7BIL - chains B and C of the 3 polymer chains in the assembly; structure by X-ray diffraction, 2.21 A resolution.

[Chain B]
Name: PIF1 helicase
Source organism: Thermus oshimai JL-2
UniProtKB: K7RJ88 (K7RJ88_THEOS); residue numbers follow UniProt; this construct covers 1-507
Sequence (507 residues; row label = number of the first residue in the row):
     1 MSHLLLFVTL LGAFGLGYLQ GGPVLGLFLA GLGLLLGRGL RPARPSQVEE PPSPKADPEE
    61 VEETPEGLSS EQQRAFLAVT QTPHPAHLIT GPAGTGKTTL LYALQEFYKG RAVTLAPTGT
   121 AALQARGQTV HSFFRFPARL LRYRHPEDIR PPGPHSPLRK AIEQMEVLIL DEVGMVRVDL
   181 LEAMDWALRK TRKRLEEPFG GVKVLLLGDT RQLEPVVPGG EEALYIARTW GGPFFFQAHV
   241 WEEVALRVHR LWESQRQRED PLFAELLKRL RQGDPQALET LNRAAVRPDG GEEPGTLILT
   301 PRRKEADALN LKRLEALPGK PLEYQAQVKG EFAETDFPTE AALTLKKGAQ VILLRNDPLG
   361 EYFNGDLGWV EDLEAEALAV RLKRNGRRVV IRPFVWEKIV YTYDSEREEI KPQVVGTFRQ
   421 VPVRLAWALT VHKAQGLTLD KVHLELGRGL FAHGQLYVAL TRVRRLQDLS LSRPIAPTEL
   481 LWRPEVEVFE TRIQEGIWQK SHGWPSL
Unresolved in the structure: 1-66, 503-507
Sequence notes: conflict Ala13 (Val in K7RJ88), Ser46 (Pro in K7RJ88), Lys55 (Glu in K7RJ88), Thr64 (Ala in K7RJ88), Ile162 (Met in K7RJ88), Leu456 (Pro in K7RJ88)
Metal / ion sites: Mg2+: Thr98 (together with ADP)
Residues lining bound ligands:
  - ADP (adenosine-5'-diphosphate): Gly67, Leu68, Ser69, Gln72, Pro92, Ala93, Gly94, Thr95, Gly96, Lys97, Thr98, Thr99, Gln124, Gln255, Arg256, Arg258, Gly436, Thr438
  - tetrafluoroaluminate: Pro92, Ala93, Gly94, Lys97, Thr98, Asp171, Glu172, Gln212, Arg256, Gly436, Leu437, Arg462
What the authors report for this chain:
  - self-association interface (contacts with another copy of this molecule); pairs are residue here / residue on that copy: Leu480-Lys329 (hydrogen bond)
  - mutagenesis - Q164C/E409C: abolished catalytic activity on in the absence of DTT
  - mutagenesis - Q164C/E409C: unchanged catalytic activity on 3 mM DTT
  - mutagenesis - Q164C, E221A, R228A, Q327A, R388A, E409C: unchanged catalytic activity
  - mutagenesis - Q327C/W482C, R392A: decreased catalytic activity
  - mutagenesis - E221A/R388A: increased catalytic activity on D37S10D17
  - mutagenesis - E221A/R388A: increased catalytic activity on D29S18D17

[Chain C]
Molecule: 14-nt DNA strand
Sequence (14 nucleotides; row label = number of the first residue in the row):
     1 GGTTTGGTTT GGTT

[How chain B and chain C interact]
Contacting residue pairs (41):
  Pro117(B) with DG12(C), sugar contact
  Thr118(B) with DG11(C), phosphate contact; DG12(C), phosphate contact
  Gly119(B) with DG12(C), hydrogen bond to the phosphate
  Thr129(B) with DG12(C), phosphate contact; DT13(C), hydrogen bond to the phosphate
  His131(B) with DG12(C), phosphate contact; DT13(C), sugar contact
  Ser132(B) with DT13(C), phosphate contact; DT14(C), phosphate contact
  Arg135(B) with DT14(C), sugar contact
  Pro137(B) with DT14(C), base contact
  Ala138(B) with DG12(C), base contact; DT13(C), base contact
  Arg139(B) with DG12(C), base contact
  Arg177(B) with DG11(C), base contact
  Val216(B) with DT10(C), base contact; DG11(C), hydrogen bond to the base
  Pro218(B) with DT10(C), base contact; DG11(C), base contact
  Gly219(B) with DT8(C), base contact
  Pro301(B) with DT10(C), sugar contact
  Arg302(B) with DT9(C), base contact; DT10(C), phosphate contact
  Arg303(B) with DT10(C), salt bridge to the phosphate; DG11(C), salt bridge to the phosphate
  Arg355(B) with DT13(C), sugar contact
  Asn356(B) with DT13(C), hydrogen bond to the phosphate; DT14(C), hydrogen bond to the phosphate
  Asn364(B) with DG12(C), hydrogen bond to the phosphate; DT13(C), hydrogen bond to the phosphate
  Trp396(B) with DT13(C), hydrogen bond to the base
  Glu397(B) with DT13(C), base contact
  Thr430(B) with DT10(C), phosphate contact; DG11(C), hydrogen bond to the phosphate
  His432(B) with DT10(C), sugar contact; DG11(C), sugar contact
  Lys433(B) with DG11(C), phosphate contact; DG12(C), salt bridge to the phosphate
  Phe451(B) with DT9(C), base contact; DT10(C), sugar contact
Interface residues without a listed pair, chain B (31 interface residues in all): Phe136, Leu140, Val217, Lys304, Thr335

[In short]
Chain B and chain C form an interface of 31 and 7 residues respectively, with 9 hydrogen bonds and 3 salt
bridges. Polar pairs include Val216(B)-DG11(C), Trp396(B)-DT13(C) and Gly119(B)-DG12(C). From the paper:
Q327C/W482C and R392A of chain B reduce catalytic activity; a self-association interface involving Leu480(B);
10 substitutions were tested in all.
Here chain B is PIF1 helicase (Thermus oshimai JL-2) and chain C is a 14-nt DNA strand. Entry 7BIL (Crystal
structure of helicase Pif1 from Thermus oshimai in complex with oligo GGTTTGGTTTGGTT) was determined by X-ray
diffraction, deposited together with 6S3H, 6S3I, 6S3M, 6S3N, 6S3O and 6S3P.
